PDB entry 3A7U | X-ray diffraction, 3.44 A resolution | chain A

== Chain A ==
Name: Lipoyltransferase 1, mitochondrial
Organism: Bos taurus
Notes: EC 2.3.1.-
Reference sequence: O46419 (LIPT_BOVIN); residues 1-347 here correspond to UniProt positions 27-373 (UniProt number = residue number + 26)
Chain sequence (347 residues; numbered 1 to 347; the number before each row is that of its first residue):
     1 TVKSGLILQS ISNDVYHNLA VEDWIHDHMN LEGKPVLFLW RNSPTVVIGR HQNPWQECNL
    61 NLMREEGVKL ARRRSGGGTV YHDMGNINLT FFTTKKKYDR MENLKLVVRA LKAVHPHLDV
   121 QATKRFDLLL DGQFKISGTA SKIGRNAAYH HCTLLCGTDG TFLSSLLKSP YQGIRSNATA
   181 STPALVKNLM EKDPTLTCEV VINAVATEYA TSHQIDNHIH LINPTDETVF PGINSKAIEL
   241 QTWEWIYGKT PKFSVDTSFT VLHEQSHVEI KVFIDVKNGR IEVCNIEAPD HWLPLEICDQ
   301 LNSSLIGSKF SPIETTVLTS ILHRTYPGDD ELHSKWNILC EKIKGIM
Unresolved in the structure: 1-4, 169-186
Swiss-Prot annotation at these positions:
  - binding site ((R)-lipoyl-5'-AMP): Tyr-81, Arg-125, Lys-135, Thr-153, Thr-182, Ala-184
What the authors report for this chain:
  - conformationally variable residues (order/disorder transition): Ser-169 to Val-186, Leu-318 to Asp-329

== Overview ==
From UniProt: 6 (R)-lipoyl-5'-AMP-binding residues. From the paper: conformational variability at Ser-169 and
Leu-318.
Chain A is Lipoyltransferase 1, mitochondrial (Bos taurus); the structure, Crystal structure of the bovine
lipoyltransferase in its unliganded form, was determined by X-ray diffraction together with 3A7A, 3A7L and
3A7R from the same study.
